PDB entry 6VVY | electron microscopy, 3.42 A resolution | chains F and O of the 10 polymer chains in the assembly

# Chain F
Name: RNA polymerase sigma factor SigA
From: Mycobacterium tuberculosis
Reference sequence: P9WGI0 (SIGA_MYCTO); residues 1-528 here = UniProt positions 1-528
Chain sequence (531 residues; numbered -2 to 528; the number before each row is that of its first residue; numbers below 1 keep their minus sign (Gly-2 is residue -2)):
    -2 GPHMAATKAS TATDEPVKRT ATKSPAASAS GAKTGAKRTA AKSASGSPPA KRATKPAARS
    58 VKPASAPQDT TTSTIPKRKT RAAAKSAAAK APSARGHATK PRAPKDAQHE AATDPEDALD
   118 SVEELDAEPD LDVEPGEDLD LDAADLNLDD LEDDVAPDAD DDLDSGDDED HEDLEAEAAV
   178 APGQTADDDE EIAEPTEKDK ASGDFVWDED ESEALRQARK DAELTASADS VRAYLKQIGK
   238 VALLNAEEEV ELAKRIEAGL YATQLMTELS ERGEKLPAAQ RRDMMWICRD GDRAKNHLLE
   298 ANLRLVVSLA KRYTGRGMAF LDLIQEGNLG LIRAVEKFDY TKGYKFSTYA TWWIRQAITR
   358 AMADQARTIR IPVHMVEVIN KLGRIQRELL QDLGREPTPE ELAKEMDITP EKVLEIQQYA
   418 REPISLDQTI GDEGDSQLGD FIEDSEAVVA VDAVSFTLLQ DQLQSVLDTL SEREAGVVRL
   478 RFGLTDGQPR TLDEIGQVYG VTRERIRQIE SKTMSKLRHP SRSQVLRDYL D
Unresolved in the structure: -2 to 205, 528
Differences from the reference sequence: expression tag (-2 to 0)

# Chain O
Molecule: 90-nt DNA strand
From: Mycobacterium tuberculosis
Sequence (90 nucleotides; row label = number of the first residue in the row):
     1 GGCTATGGAT GACCGAACCT GGTCTTGACT CCATTGCCGG ATTTGTATTA GACTGGCAGG
    61 GTTGCCCCGA AGCGGGCGGA AACAAGCACG
Unresolved in the structure: 1-13, 79-90

# Chain F / chain O interface
Residue-residue contacts (60):
  Val228(F) - DG56(O)  base contact
  Arg229(F) - DG56(O)  base contact
  Leu232(F) - DG55(O)  sugar contact
  Leu232(F) - DG56(O)  base contact
  Gly236(F) - DG55(O)  base contact
  Leu240(F) - DT54(O)  base contact
  Glu246(F) - DT54(O)  base contact
  Ala298(F) - DT54(O)  base contact
  Asn299(F) - DT54(O)  base contact
  Arg301(F) - DT54(O)  phosphate contact
  Arg301(F) - DG55(O)  hydrogen bond to the base
  Leu302(F) - DT54(O)  base contact
  Ser305(F) - DT54(O)  sugar contact
  Ser305(F) - DG55(O)  phosphate contact
  Lys308(F) - DG56(O)  sugar contact
  Lys308(F) - DC57(O)  salt bridge to the phosphate
  Arg330(F) - DA47(O)  sugar contact
  Arg330(F) - DT48(O)  salt bridge to the phosphate
  Lys334(F) - DT48(O)  salt bridge to the phosphate
  Lys334(F) - DT49(O)  salt bridge to the phosphate
  Phe335(F) - DA50(O)  base contact
  Asp336(F) - DA50(O)  base contact
  Lys339(F) - DA50(O)  base contact
  Tyr341(F) - DA50(O)  sugar contact
  Tyr341(F) - DG51(O)  sugar contact
  Tyr341(F) - DA52(O)  phosphate contact
  Lys342(F) - DA52(O)  hydrogen bond to the phosphate
  Lys342(F) - DC53(O)  salt bridge to the phosphate
  Ser344(F) - DA52(O)  sugar contact
  Ser344(F) - DC53(O)  hydrogen bond to the phosphate
  Ser344(F) - DT54(O)  base contact
  Thr345(F) - DA50(O)  phosphate contact
  Thr345(F) - DG51(O)  phosphate contact
  Thr345(F) - DA52(O)  hydrogen bond to the phosphate
  Tyr346(F) - DT49(O)  hydrogen bond to the phosphate
  Tyr346(F) - DA50(O)  base contact
  Thr348(F) - DC53(O)  base contact
  Trp349(F) - DT49(O)  base contact
  Trp349(F) - DA50(O)  sugar contact
  Trp350(F) - DT48(O)  phosphate contact
  Gln353(F) - DT48(O)  base contact
  Gln353(F) - DT49(O)  base contact
  Arg357(F) - DT46(O)  salt bridge to the phosphate
  Arg367(F) - DG45(O)  salt bridge to the phosphate
  Pro369(F) - DT44(O)  phosphate contact
  Pro369(F) - DG45(O)  phosphate contact
  His371(F) - DT44(O)  salt bridge to the phosphate
  Arg470(F) - DC24(O)  salt bridge to the phosphate
  Val498(F) - DC24(O)  phosphate contact
  Val498(F) - DT25(O)  phosphate contact
  Thr499(F) - DT25(O)  hydrogen bond to the phosphate
  Arg500(F) - DA28(O)  base contact
  Glu501(F) - DT25(O)  base contact
  Glu501(F) - DT26(O)  base contact
  Arg502(F) - DG22(O)  sugar contact
  Arg502(F) - DT23(O)  salt bridge to the phosphate
  Arg502(F) - DC24(O)  salt bridge to the phosphate
  Arg502(F) - DT25(O)  base contact
  Gln505(F) - DC24(O)  base contact
  Gln505(F) - DT25(O)  base contact
Also at the interface, not in a pair above, chain F (45 interface residues in all): Asp226, Lys233, Ile235, Val304, Phe317, Val370, Met372, Gly497
Also at the interface, not in a pair above, chain O (22 interface residues in all): DG27, DT43

# Overview
The interface between chain F and chain O involves 45 residues on one side and 22 on the other; the contacts
include 6 hydrogen bonds and 11 salt bridges. Polar pairs include Arg301(F)-DG55(O), Lys342(F)-DA52(O) and
Ser344(F)-DC53(O).
Here chain F is RNA polymerase sigma factor SigA and chain O is a 90-nt DNA strand, both from Mycobacterium
tuberculosis. Entry 6VVY (Mycobacterium tuberculosis WT RNAP transcription open promoter complex with
Sorangicin) was determined by electron microscopy together with 6VVS, 6VVT, 6VVV, 6VVX, 6VVZ and 6VW0 from the
same study.
